PDB entry 6DA1 | X-ray diffraction, 2.00 A resolution | chains B and C of the 3 polymer chains in the assembly

== Chain B ==
Molecule: Protein C-ets-1
Source organism: Mus musculus
UniProt: P27577 (ETS1_MOUSE); residues 301-440 here = UniProt positions 301-440
Amino-acid sequence (140 residues; row label = number of the first residue in the row):
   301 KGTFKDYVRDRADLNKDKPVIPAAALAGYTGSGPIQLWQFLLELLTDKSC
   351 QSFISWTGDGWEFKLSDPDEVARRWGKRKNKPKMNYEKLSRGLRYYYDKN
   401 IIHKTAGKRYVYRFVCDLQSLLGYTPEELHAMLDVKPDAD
Unresolved in the structure: 439-440

== Chain C ==
Molecule: serine-rich region (SRR) peptide
Amino-acid sequence (17 residues; numbered 281 to 297; the number before each row is that of its first residue):
   281 PSXDSXDXEDXPAALWX
Modified residues: S282, S285 (phosphoserine; SEP); PF5 (2,3,4,5,6-pentafluoro-L-phenylalanine) at position 283, PF5 (2,3,4,5,6-pentafluoro-L-phenylalanine) at position 286, PF5 (2,3,4,5,6-pentafluoro-L-phenylalanine) at position 288, PF5 (2,3,4,5,6-pentafluoro-L-phenylalanine) at position 291, NH2 (amino group) at position 297

== Interface between chain B and chain C ==
Contacting residue pairs (25):
  T330(B) with PF5_283(C)
  Q336(B) with PF5_283(C), hydrogen bond (side chain-backbone); PF5_286(C)
  L337(B) with PF5_291(C)
  W338(B) with PF5_283(C); PF5_286(C)
  W375(B) with PF5_291(C)
  K379(B) with A294(C)
  K381(B) with P292(C), hydrogen bond (side chain-backbone)
  M384(B) with PF5_291(C)
  K388(B) with PF5_291(C)
  L389(B) with PF5_291(C)
  R391(B) with D290(C), salt bridge
  G392(B) with PF5_291(C)
  Y395(B) with PF5_286(C); PF5_288(C); D290(C), hydrogen bond; PF5_291(C)
  Y396(B) with PF5_286(C)
  K399(B) with S282(C); PF5_286(C)
  I401(B) with PF5_283(C); PF5_286(C)
  C416(B) with P281(C), hydrophobic
  L421(B) with PF5_283(C)
Interface residues without a listed pair, chain B (19 interface residues in all): P334
Interface residues without a listed pair, chain C (12 interface residues in all): D284, A293, L295

== Summary ==
The interface between chain B and chain C involves 19 residues on one side and 12 on the other; the contacts
include 3 hydrogen bonds and 1 salt bridge. Polar contacts include R391(B)-D290(C), Q336(B)-PF5_283(C) and
K381(B)-P292(C).
Here chain B is Protein C-ets-1 (Mus musculus) and chain C is serine-rich region (SRR) peptide. Entry 6DA1
(ETS1 in complex with synthetic SRR mimic) was determined by X-ray diffraction (same publication as 6DAT).
